3Q9A - chains A and B; structure by X-ray diffraction, 2.24 A resolution.

[Chain A (and B)]
Protein: Nitric oxide synthase, brain
Source organism: Rattus norvegicus
Notes: EC 1.14.13.39; chain B of this document is another copy of the same molecule, construct and numbering; everything in this record applies to it too
Reference sequence: P29476 (NOS1_RAT); numbering as in UniProt (aligned over 297-718)
Amino-acid sequence (422 residues; numbered 297 to 718; the number before each row is that of its first residue):
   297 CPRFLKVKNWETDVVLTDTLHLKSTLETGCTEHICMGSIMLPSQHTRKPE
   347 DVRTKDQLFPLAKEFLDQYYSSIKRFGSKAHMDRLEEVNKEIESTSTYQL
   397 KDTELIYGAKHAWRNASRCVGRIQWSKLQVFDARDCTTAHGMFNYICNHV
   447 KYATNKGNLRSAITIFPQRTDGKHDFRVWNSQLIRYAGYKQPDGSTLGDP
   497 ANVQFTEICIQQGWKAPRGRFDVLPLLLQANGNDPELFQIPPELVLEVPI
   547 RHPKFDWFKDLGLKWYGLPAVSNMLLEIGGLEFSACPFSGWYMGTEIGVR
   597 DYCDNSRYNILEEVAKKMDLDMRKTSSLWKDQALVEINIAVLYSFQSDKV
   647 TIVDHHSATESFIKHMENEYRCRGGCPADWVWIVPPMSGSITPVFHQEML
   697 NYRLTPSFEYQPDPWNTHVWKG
Disordered / not traced: 297-298, 339-349, 717-718 (chain B: 297-298, 339-347)
Bound ions: Zn2+: C326, C331 (shared with C326(B), C331(B) of chain B); heme Fe: C415 (together with JM7)
Ligand contacts:
  - tetrahydrobiopterin (H4B), molecule 1: W306, W676, F691, H692, Q693, E694
  - tetrahydrobiopterin (H4B), molecule 2: S334, M336, R596, V677, W678
  - heme (HEM): W409, A412, R414, C415, V416, G417, Q420, L424, S457, M570, F584, S585, G586, W587, M589, E592, V649, W678, F704, Y706
  - JM7 (N~5~-[2-(ethylsulfanyl)ethanimidoyl]-L-ornithine): Q478, W561, Y562, P565, A566, V567, F584, S585, G586, W587, Y588, M589, E592, I593, D597
Swiss-Prot annotation at these positions:
  - binding site ((6R)-L-erythro-5,6,7,8-tetrahydrobiopterin): S334, V677, W678, F691
  - binding site (heme b): C415, Y706
  - binding site (L-arginine): Q478, W587, Y588, E592

[Interface between chain A and chain B]
Residue-residue contacts (127; chain A residue first):
  L301(A) - I330(B)  hydrophobic
  W306(A) - M336(B)  hydrophobic
  W306(A) - L337(B)  hydrophobic
  E307(A) - D600(B)
  E307(A) - N601(B)  hydrogen bond (side chain-backbone)
  E307(A) - S602(B)  hydrogen bond
  H317(A) - I330(B)
  S320(A) - H329(B)
  T321(A) - H329(B)
  L322(A) - H329(B)
  E323(A) - E328(B)
  T324(A) - T327(B)  hydrogen bond (side chain-backbone)
  T324(A) - E328(B)  hydrogen bond (backbone-backbone)
  T324(A) - H329(B)
  T324(A) - I330(B)
  C326(A) - C326(B)  hydrophobic
  C326(A) - T327(B)
  C326(A) - E328(B)  hydrogen bond (backbone-backbone)
  C326(A) - C331(B)  hydrophobic
  T327(A) - T324(B)  hydrogen bond (backbone-side chain)
  T327(A) - C326(B)
  E328(A) - E323(B)
  E328(A) - T324(B)  hydrogen bond (backbone-backbone)
  E328(A) - C326(B)  hydrogen bond (backbone-backbone)
  E328(A) - E328(B)
  H329(A) - S320(B)
  H329(A) - T321(B)
  H329(A) - T324(B)
  H329(A) - Y698(B)
  I330(A) - L301(B)  hydrophobic
  I330(A) - H317(B)
  I330(A) - T324(B)
  I330(A) - L696(B)  hydrophobic
  I330(A) - N697(B)
  I330(A) - Y698(B)  hydrophobic
  C331(A) - C326(B)  hydrophobic
  C331(A) - C331(B)  hydrophobic
  C331(A) - G333(B)
  C331(A) - N697(B)  hydrogen bond (backbone-backbone)
  M332(A) - L301(B)  hydrophobic
  M332(A) - L696(B)  hydrophobic
  G333(A) - C331(B)
  S334(A) - W676(B)
  S334(A) - E694(B)
  S334(A) - M695(B)  hydrogen bond (side chain-backbone)
  I335(A) - E694(B)
  I335(A) - M695(B)
  M336(A) - W306(B)
  M336(A) - E694(B)  hydrogen bond (backbone-side chain)
  V595(A) - S686(B)
  R596(A) - S686(B)
  R596(A) - F691(B)
  R596(A) - H692(B)
  D600(A) - H692(B)
  N601(A) - E307(B)
  L607(A) - I687(B)  hydrophobic
  T621(A) - D650(B)  hydrogen bond
  T621(A) - H652(B)
  T621(A) - S653(B)
  S622(A) - L638(B)
  S622(A) - Q642(B)
  S622(A) - D650(B)  hydrogen bond (backbone-side chain)
  S623(A) - I635(B)
  L624(A) - V631(B)
  L624(A) - N634(B)
  L624(A) - I635(B)
  L624(A) - L638(B)  hydrophobic
  L624(A) - H651(B)
  K626(A) - I687(B)
  D627(A) - V631(B)
  D627(A) - H651(B)  salt bridge
  D627(A) - H652(B)  salt bridge
  D627(A) - M683(B)
  D627(A) - S684(B)  hydrogen bond
  D627(A) - I687(B)
  Q628(A) - V631(B)
  Q628(A) - E632(B)  hydrogen bond
  Q628(A) - I635(B)
  L630(A) - I687(B)  hydrophobic
  V631(A) - D627(B)
  V631(A) - Q628(B)
  V631(A) - V631(B)  hydrophobic
  E632(A) - Q628(B)  hydrogen bond
  N634(A) - L624(B)
  I635(A) - S623(B)
  I635(A) - L624(B)  hydrophobic
  I635(A) - Q628(B)
  L638(A) - S622(B)
  L638(A) - L624(B)  hydrophobic
  Q642(A) - S622(B)  hydrogen bond
  D650(A) - T621(B)  hydrogen bond
  D650(A) - S622(B)  hydrogen bond (side chain-backbone)
  H651(A) - L624(B)
  H651(A) - D627(B)  salt bridge
  H652(A) - T621(B)
  H652(A) - D627(B)  salt bridge
  W676(A) - S334(B)
  W676(A) - V677(B)  hydrophobic
  V677(A) - W676(B)  hydrophobic
  P682(A) - S684(B)
  P682(A) - G685(B)  hydrogen bond (backbone-backbone)
  P682(A) - S686(B)  hydrogen bond (backbone-backbone)
  P682(A) - F691(B)  hydrophobic
  M683(A) - D627(B)
  S684(A) - D627(B)  hydrogen bond
  S684(A) - P682(B)
  S684(A) - M683(B)
  S684(A) - S684(B)
  G685(A) - P682(B)  hydrogen bond (backbone-backbone)
  S686(A) - V595(B)
  S686(A) - R596(B)
  S686(A) - P682(B)  hydrogen bond (backbone-backbone)
  I687(A) - L607(B)  hydrophobic
  I687(A) - K626(B)
  F691(A) - R596(B)
  F691(A) - P682(B)  hydrophobic
  H692(A) - R596(B)
  H692(A) - D600(B)  salt bridge
  E694(A) - S334(B)
  E694(A) - I335(B)
  E694(A) - M336(B)  hydrogen bond (side chain-backbone)
  M695(A) - S334(B)  hydrogen bond (backbone-side chain)
  L696(A) - C331(B)
  N697(A) - I330(B)
  N697(A) - C331(B)  hydrogen bond (backbone-backbone)
  Y698(A) - H329(B)
  Y698(A) - I330(B)  hydrophobic
Other interface residues (no listed pair), chain A (64 interface residues in all): K302, V303, L337, C599, S602, K620, S653
Other interface residues (no listed pair), chain B (62 interface residues in all): V303, L322, M332, C599, L630

[Overview]
The interface between chain A and chain B involves 64 residues on one side and 62 on the other, with 27
hydrogen bonds and 5 salt bridges. Among the polar pairs are D627(A)-H651(B), D627(A)-H652(B) and
H692(A)-D600(B). Bound to chain A: heme, tetrahydrobiopterin and compound JM7.
Chain A and chain B are both Nitric oxide synthase, brain (Rattus norvegicus); the structure, Structure of
neuronal nitric oxide synthase in the ferric state in complex with
N-5-[2-(ethylsulfanyl)ethanimidoyl]-L-ornithine, was determined by X-ray diffraction, deposited together with
3Q99.
